PDB entry 7NB8 | electron microscopy, 4.40 A resolution (low resolution: residue-level contacts below are approximate; hydrogen-bond / salt-bridge calls are withheld) | chains B and K of the 3 polymer chains in the assembly

# Chain B
Name: Tubulin beta chain
From: Sus scrofa
UniProt: P02554 (TBB_PIG); numbering as in UniProt (aligned over 1-445)
Amino-acid sequence (445 residues; each row starts with the number of its first residue):
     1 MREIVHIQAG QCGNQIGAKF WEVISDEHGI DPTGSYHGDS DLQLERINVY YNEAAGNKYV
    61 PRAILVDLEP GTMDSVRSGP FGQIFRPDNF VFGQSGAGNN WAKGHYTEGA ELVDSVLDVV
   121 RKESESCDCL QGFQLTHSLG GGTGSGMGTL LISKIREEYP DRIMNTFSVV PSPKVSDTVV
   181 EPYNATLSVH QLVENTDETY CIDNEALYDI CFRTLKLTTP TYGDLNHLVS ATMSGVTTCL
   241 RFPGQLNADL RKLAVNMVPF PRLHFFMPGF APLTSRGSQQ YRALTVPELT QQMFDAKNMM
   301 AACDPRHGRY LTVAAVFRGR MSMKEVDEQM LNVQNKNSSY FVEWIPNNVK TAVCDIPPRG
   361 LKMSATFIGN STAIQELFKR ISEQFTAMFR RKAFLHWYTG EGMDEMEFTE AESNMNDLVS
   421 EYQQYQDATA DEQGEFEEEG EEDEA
Unresolved in the structure: 427-445
Swiss-Prot annotation at these positions:
  - motif: Met1 to Ile4 (MREI motif)
  - binding site (GTP): Gln11, Glu69, Ser138, Gly142, Thr143, Gly144, Asn204, Asn226
  - binding site (Mg(2+)): Glu69
  - modified residue: Ser40 (Phosphoserine), Lys58 (N6-acetyllysine), Ser172 (Phosphoserine), Thr285 (Phosphothreonine), Thr290 (Phosphothreonine), Arg318 (Omega-N-methylarginine), Glu438 (5-glutamyl polyglutamate)
  - cross-link (Glycyl lysine isopeptide (Lys-Gly)): Lys58 (interchain with G-Cter in ubiquitin), Lys324 (interchain with G-Cter in ubiquitin)
  - natural variant: His37 (H37V: In 2nd form), Asn48 (N48S: In 2nd form), Ala55 to Asn57 (sequence variant, change not given here; In 2nd form), Ser275 (S275A: In 2nd form)
Metal / ion sites: Mg2+: Gln11, Asp67, Glu69 (together with phosphomethylphosphonic acid guanylate ester)
Residues lining bound ligands:
  - phosphomethylphosphonic acid guanylate ester (G2P): Ala9, Gly10, Gln11, Cys12, Gln15, Ile16, Asp67, Glu69, Gly96, Ala97, Asn99, Ser138, Gly140, Gly141, Gly142, Thr143, Gly144, Val169, Asp177, Asn204, Leu207, Tyr222, Leu225, Asn226
  - GTP (guanosine-5'-triphosphate): Gln245, Leu246, Lys252

# Chain K
Name: Kinesin-5
From: Plasmodium falciparum (isolate 3D7)
UniProt: O77382 (O77382_PLAF7); aligned to UniProt positions 1-399 over residues 7-405 (the alignment contains insertions or deletions, so no single offset holds)
Amino-acid sequence (405 residues; row label = number of the first residue in the row):
     1 GIDPFTMLRN SYNNDKSSCV NIKVIVRCRP LNEKEKNDIN NEEVVRINNN EVILTINRNN
    61 EIYEKKYSFD YACDKDVDQK TLFNNYIYQI VDEVLQGFNC TLFCYGQTGT GKTYTMEGKI
   121 LEHLKQYDNN KKVDLNESIN SDISYCYELC ENEDTGLIFR VTKRIFDILN KRKEEKIRHF
   181 DKNMYDFNIK ISYLEIYNEE LCDLLSSTNE NMKLRIYEDS NNKSKGLNVD KLEEKSINSF
   241 EEIYYIICSA IKKRRTAETA YNKKSSRSHS IFTITLIIKD INNVGESITK IGKLNLVDLA
   301 GSENALKSSY GSLKIRQQES CNINQSLLTL GRVINSLIEN SSYIPYRDSK LTRLLQDSLG
   361 GKTKTFIVAT ISPSSLCIDE TLSTLDYVFR AKNIKNRPEI NIKTT
Unresolved in the structure: 1-17, 120-154, 178-183, 208-211, 220-225, 310-312, 395-405
Construct notes: expression tag (1-6)

# Interface between chain B and chain K
Contacting residue pairs (14; chain B residue first):
  Asp161(B) with Lys314(K)
  Arg262(B) with Arg347(K); Asp348(K)
  Met406(B) with Glu218(K); Asp219(K)
  Glu410(B) with Ile216(K); Tyr217(K); Glu218(K); Arg353(K)
  Asp417(B) with Tyr343(K); Arg347(K)
  Ser420(B) with Ile344(K)
  Glu421(B) with Ile344(K)
  Gln424(B) with Ile344(K)
Other interface residues (no listed pair), chain B (9 interface residues in all): Thr409

# In short
9 residues of chain B and 10 residues of chain K are in contact. Bound to chain B: GTP and
phosphomethylphosphonic acid guanylate ester. Gln11(B), Asp67(B) and Glu69(B) coordinate Mg2+. From UniProt: 8
GTP-binding residues and Mg2+-binding residue Glu69(B) on chain B.
Chain B is Tubulin beta chain (Sus scrofa) and chain K is Kinesin-5 (Plasmodium falciparum (isolate 3D7)); the
structure, Plasmodium falciparum kinesin-5 motor domain without nucleotide, complexed with 14 protofilament
microtubule, was determined by electron microscopy together with 7NBA from the same study.
